8ESW - chains 3 and 1 of the 43 polymer chains in the assembly; structure by electron microscopy, 3.30 A resolution.

[Chain 3]
Protein: NADH-ubiquinone oxidoreductase chain 3
From: Drosophila melanogaster
Notes: EC 7.1.1.2
UniProt: P18930 (NU3M_DROME); residues 1-117 here = UniProt positions 1-117
Sequence (117 residues; each row starts with the number of its first residue):
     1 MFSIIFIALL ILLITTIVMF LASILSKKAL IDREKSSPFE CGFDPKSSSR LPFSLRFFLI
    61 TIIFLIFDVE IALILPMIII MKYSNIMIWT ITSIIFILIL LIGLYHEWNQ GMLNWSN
Not modelled in the structure: 46-50, 111-117
Ligand contacts:
  - 1,2-diacyl-sn-glycero-3-phosphocholine (PC1), molecule 1: Met1, Ser3, Ile4, Ile5, Ala8
  - 1,2-diacyl-sn-glycero-3-phosphocholine (PC1), molecule 2: Leu25, Lys27, Lys28, Ala29
Reported in the primary citation:
  - conformationally variable residues (order/disorder transition, side-chain flip): Glu40, Arg50

[Chain 1]
Protein: NADH-ubiquinone oxidoreductase chain 1
From: Drosophila melanogaster
Notes: EC 7.1.1.2
UniProt: C7DZL9 (C7DZL9_DROME); numbering as in UniProt (aligned over 1-315)
Sequence (315 residues; each row starts with the number of its first residue):
     1 MFYMEFILSL IGSLLLIICV LVSVAFLTLL ERKVLGYIQI RKGPNKVGLM GIPQPFCDAI
    61 KLFTKEQTYP LLSNYLSYYI SPIFSLFLSL FVWMCMPFFV KLYSFNLGGL FFLCCTSLGV
   121 YTVMVAGWSS NSNYALLGGL RAVAQTISYE VSLALILLSF IFLIGSYNMI YFFFYQVYMW
   181 FLIILFPMAL VWVSISLAET NRTPFDFAEG ESELVSGFNV EYSSGGFALI FMAEYASILF
   241 MSMLFCVIFL GCDVFNLLFY MKLTFISFVF IWVRGTLPRF RYDKLMYLAW KCFLSFSLNY
   301 LLFFIGFKIL LFSLL
Ligand contacts:
  - 1,2-diacyl-sn-glycero-3-phosphocholine (PC1), molecule 1: Lys46, Val47, Gly48
  - 1,2-diacyl-sn-glycero-3-phosphocholine (PC1), molecule 2: Ala59, Ile60, Phe63, Thr64
  - 1,2-diacyl-sn-glycero-3-phosphocholine (PC1), molecule 3: Phe84, Phe87, Leu88, Phe91, Tyr103, Ser104, Phe105, Leu107, Phe111, Cys114, Leu118
  - 1,2-diacyl-sn-glycero-3-phosphocholine (PC1), molecule 4: Pro187, Leu190, Val191, Val193, Ser194, Leu197, Phe265, Val269, Trp272, Val273, Leu277, Phe280, Lys284, Tyr287, Leu288, Cys292, Phe293, Phe296

[How chain 3 and chain 1 interact]
Contacting residue pairs (102):
  Ser3(3) - Tyr103(1)
  Ile4(3) - Phe91(1)  hydrophobic
  Ile4(3) - Tyr103(1)  hydrophobic
  Ile4(3) - Phe105(1)  hydrophobic
  Ile7(3) - Ser13(1)
  Ile7(3) - Leu14(1)  hydrophobic
  Ile7(3) - Tyr103(1)
  Ala8(3) - Phe87(1)
  Ala8(3) - Phe91(1)  hydrophobic
  Leu10(3) - Leu10(1)  hydrophobic
  Ile11(3) - Ile17(1)  hydrophobic
  Ile11(3) - Phe87(1)  hydrophobic
  Ile11(3) - Leu90(1)
  Ile11(3) - Met94(1)  hydrophobic
  Leu12(3) - Ile83(1)  hydrophobic
  Leu12(3) - Phe87(1)  hydrophobic
  Thr15(3) - Ile83(1)
  Thr15(3) - Leu86(1)
  Thr16(3) - Ile83(1)
  Val18(3) - Phe63(1)  hydrophobic
  Met19(3) - Tyr79(1)  hydrophobic
  Met19(3) - Ile83(1)  hydrophobic
  Ala22(3) - Phe63(1)  hydrophobic
  Leu25(3) - Phe63(1)
  Leu25(3) - Thr64(1)
  Ser26(3) - Phe63(1)
  Ser26(3) - Thr64(1)
  Ser26(3) - Lys65(1)
  Lys27(3) - Thr64(1)  hydrogen bond (backbone-backbone)
  Lys27(3) - Lys65(1)
  Lys27(3) - Glu66(1)
  Ala29(3) - Glu66(1)
  Ile31(3) - Leu72(1)  hydrophobic
  Lys35(3) - Glu66(1)  salt bridge
  Lys35(3) - Thr68(1)
  Lys35(3) - Tyr69(1)
  Ser36(3) - Tyr69(1)
  Ser36(3) - Pro70(1)
  Ser36(3) - Leu71(1)  hydrogen bond (backbone-backbone)
  Ser36(3) - Leu72(1)
  Ser37(3) - Pro70(1)
  Pro38(3) - Pro70(1)
  Pro38(3) - Asn131(1)
  Pro38(3) - Glu221(1)
  Phe39(3) - Ser132(1)  hydrogen bond (backbone-side chain)
  Phe39(3) - Val215(1)  hydrophobic
  Phe39(3) - Val220(1)  hydrophobic
  Phe39(3) - Glu221(1)  hydrogen bond (backbone-side chain)
  Glu40(3) - Asn133(1)
  Glu40(3) - Tyr134(1)
  Cys41(3) - Tyr134(1)  hydrogen bond
  Leu51(3) - Leu136(1)  hydrophobic
  Phe57(3) - Leu140(1)  hydrophobic
  Phe57(3) - Val143(1)  hydrophobic
  Phe57(3) - Ala144(1)  hydrophobic
  Ile60(3) - Tyr282(1)
  Ile60(3) - Met286(1)  hydrophobic
  Thr61(3) - Ile147(1)
  Ile63(3) - Trp290(1)  hydrophobic
  Phe64(3) - Ile147(1)
  Phe64(3) - Glu150(1)
  Phe64(3) - Val151(1)  hydrophobic
  Phe64(3) - Trp290(1)  hydrophobic
  Phe67(3) - Val151(1)  hydrophobic
  Phe67(3) - Leu294(1)  hydrophobic
  Ile71(3) - Val151(1)
  Ile71(3) - Ala154(1)  hydrophobic
  Ile71(3) - Leu155(1)  hydrophobic
  Ile74(3) - Leu155(1)  hydrophobic
  Ile74(3) - Leu158(1)  hydrophobic
  Leu75(3) - Leu110(1)  hydrophobic
  Leu75(3) - Leu158(1)  hydrophobic
  Leu75(3) - Tyr167(1)  hydrogen bond (backbone-side chain)
  Met77(3) - Phe162(1)  hydrophobic
  Met77(3) - Ile305(1)  hydrophobic
  Ile78(3) - Leu158(1)  hydrophobic
  Ile78(3) - Ile161(1)
  Ile78(3) - Phe162(1)  hydrophobic
  Ile78(3) - Gly165(1)
  Ile78(3) - Tyr167(1)
  Ile79(3) - Tyr167(1)  hydrophobic
  Met81(3) - Lys308(1)
  Met81(3) - Ile309(1)  hydrophobic
  Lys82(3) - Phe312(1)
  Ile86(3) - Phe312(1)  hydrophobic
  Trp89(3) - Phe162(1)  hydrophobic
  Trp89(3) - Ile309(1)  hydrophobic
  Thr90(3) - Ile309(1)
  Ser93(3) - Ile305(1)
  Ile94(3) - Leu302(1)  hydrophobic
  Ile97(3) - Leu298(1)
  Ile97(3) - Leu302(1)  hydrophobic
  Leu101(3) - Leu298(1)  hydrophobic
  Leu101(3) - Asn299(1)
  Leu101(3) - Leu302(1)  hydrophobic
  Leu104(3) - Trp290(1)
  Leu104(3) - Leu294(1)  hydrophobic
  Leu104(3) - Ser295(1)
  Tyr105(3) - Ser295(1)
  Tyr105(3) - Asn299(1)
  Trp108(3) - Tyr287(1)  hydrophobic
  Trp108(3) - Lys291(1)
Other interface residues (no listed pair), chain 3 (56 interface residues in all): Phe6, Leu30, Asp32, Asp68, Pro76, Leu98, Leu100
Other interface residues (no listed pair), chain 1 (65 interface residues in all): Gln67, Leu137, Ser148, Ser166, Ser224, Leu229, Leu301
From the paper, about this interface:
  - specific contacts: Glu40(3)-Ser132(1), Cys41(3)-Tyr134(1) (hydrogen bond)

[In short]
The interface between chain 3 and chain 1 involves 56 residues on one side and 65 on the other; the contacts
include 6 hydrogen bonds and 1 salt bridge. Polar pairs include Lys35(3)-Glu66(1), Phe39(3)-Ser132(1) and
Phe39(3)-Glu221(1). The paper describes a contact between Glu40(3) and Ser132(1); a hydrogen bond between
Cys41(3) and Tyr134(1). From the paper: conformational variability at Glu40(3) and Arg50(3).
Chain 3 is NADH-ubiquinone oxidoreductase chain 3 and chain 1 is NADH-ubiquinone oxidoreductase chain 1, both
from Drosophila melanogaster; the structure, Structure of mitochondrial complex I from Drosophila
melanogaster, Flexible-class 1, was determined by electron microscopy together with 8ESZ from the same study.
